PDB entry 3ZUJ | X-ray diffraction, 2.35 A resolution | chain A

[Chain A]
Molecule: Fluorescent protein dronpa
Organism: Echinophyllia SP. SC22
UniProtKB: Q5TLG6 (Q5TLG6_9CNID); aligned to UniProt positions 2-217 over residues 2-217
Amino-acid sequence (214 residues; each row starts with the number of its first residue; note: 2 numbers in that range are skipped by the numbering (no residue carries them; nothing is unmodelled there)):
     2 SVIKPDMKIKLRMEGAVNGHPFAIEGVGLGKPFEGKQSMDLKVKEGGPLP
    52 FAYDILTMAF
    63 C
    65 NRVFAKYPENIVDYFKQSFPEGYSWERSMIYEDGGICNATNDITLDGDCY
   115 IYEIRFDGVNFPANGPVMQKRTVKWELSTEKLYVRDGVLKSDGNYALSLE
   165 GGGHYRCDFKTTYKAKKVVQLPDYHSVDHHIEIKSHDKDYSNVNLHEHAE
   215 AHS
Covalent attachments: covalent link Phe-61/Cys-63; covalent link Cys-63/Asn-65
Modified positions: Cys-63 ([(4Z)-2-[(1R)-1-amino-2-mercaptoethyl]-4-(4-hydroxybenzylidene)-5-oxo-4,5-dihydro-1H-imidazol-1-yl]acetic acid; GYC)
Construct notes: conflict Met-59 (Thr in Q5TLG6), Ala-60 (Val in Q5TLG6), Ile-94 (Asn in Q5TLG6), Leu-141 (Pro in Q5TLG6), Ser-155 (Gly in Q5TLG6), Gly-157 (Val in Q5TLG6), Tyr-159 (Met in Q5TLG6), Ser-190 (Phe in Q5TLG6); chromophore (63, 63, 63)

[In short]
Chain A is Fluorescent protein dronpa (Echinophyllia SP. SC22); the structure, Padron on (fluorescent) ABcis,
was determined by X-ray diffraction (same publication as 3ZUL and 3ZUF).
